PDB entry 6XTY | electron microscopy, 6.77 A resolution (low resolution: residue-level contacts below are approximate; hydrogen-bond / salt-bridge calls are withheld) | chains A and E of the 14 polymer chains in the assembly

== Chain A ==
Protein: DNA replication complex GINS protein PSF1
Organism: Homo sapiens
Reference sequence: Q14691 (PSF1_HUMAN); residue numbers follow UniProt; this construct covers 1-196
Chain sequence (196 residues; each row starts with the number of its first residue):
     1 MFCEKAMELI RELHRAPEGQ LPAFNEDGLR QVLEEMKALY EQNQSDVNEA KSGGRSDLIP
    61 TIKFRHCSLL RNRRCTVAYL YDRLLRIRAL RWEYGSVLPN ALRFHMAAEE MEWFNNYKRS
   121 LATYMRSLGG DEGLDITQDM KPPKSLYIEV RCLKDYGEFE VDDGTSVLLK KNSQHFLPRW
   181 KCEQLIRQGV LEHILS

== Chain E ==
Protein: Cell division control protein 45 homolog
Organism: Homo sapiens
Reference sequence: O75419 (CDC45_HUMAN); numbering as in UniProt (aligned over 1-566)
Chain sequence (566 residues; row label = number of the first residue in the row):
     1 MFVSDFRKEF YEVVQSQRVL LFVASDVDAL CACKILQALF QCDHVQYTLV PVSGWQELET
    61 AFLEHKEQFH YFILINCGAN VDLLDILQPD EDTIFFVCDT HRPVNVVNVY NDTQIKLLIK
   121 QDDDLEVPAY EDIFRDEEED EEHSGNDSDG SEPSEKRTRL EEEIVEQTMR RRQRREWEAR
   181 RRDILFDYEQ YEYHGTSSAM VMFELAWMLS KDLNDMLWWA IVGLTDQWVQ DKITQMKYVT
   241 DVGVLQRHVS RHNHRNEDEE NTLSVDCTRI SFEYDLRLVL YQHWSLHDSL CNTSYTAARF
   301 KLWSVHGQKR LQEFLADMGL PLKQVKQKFQ AMDISLKENL REMIEQSANK FGMKDMRVQT
   361 FSIHFGFKHK FLASDVVFAT MSLMESPEKD GSGTDHFIQA LDSLSRSNLD KLYHGLELAK
   421 KQLRATQQTI ASCLCTNLVI SQGPFLYCSL MEGTPDVMLF SRPASLSLLS KHLLKSFVCS
   481 TKNRRCKLLP LVMAAPLSME HGTVTVVGIP PETDSSDRKN FFGRAFEKAA ESTSSRMLHN
   541 HFDLSVIELK AEDRSKFLDA LISLLS
Disordered / not traced: 136-163
Sequence notes: variant Gln346 (Glu in O75419)
UniProt features mapped onto this chain:
  - modified residue: Tyr130 (Phosphotyrosine), Ser144 (Phosphoserine), Ser148 (Phosphoserine)

== Chain A / chain E interface ==
Residue-residue contacts - 33 pairs, chain A then chain E:
  Leu146(A) with His44(E)
  Tyr147(A) with His44(E); Gln46(E)
  Glu149(A) with Gln37(E); Gln41(E); Tyr47(E)
  Arg151(A) with Ile398(E); Asp402(E)
  Glu158(A) with Gln68(E)
  Thr165(A) with Arg18(E)
  Ser166(A) with Arg18(E); Gln68(E)
  Leu168(A) with Glu64(E)
  Lys170(A) with Glu64(E)
  Asn172(A) with Pro51(E); Thr394(E); Asp395(E)
  Ser173(A) with Leu49(E); Val50(E)
  Gln174(A) with Gln37(E); Thr48(E); Leu49(E); Ile398(E); Leu401(E)
  His175(A) with Tyr47(E); Thr48(E)
  Phe176(A) with Gln41(E); Val45(E); Gln46(E); Tyr47(E)
  Leu177(A) with Gln46(E)
  Pro178(A) with Gln46(E)
  Leu195(A) with Gln41(E)
Other interface residues (no listed pair), chain A (19 interface residues in all): Val167, Lys171
Other interface residues (no listed pair), chain E (21 interface residues in all): Phe40, His65, Phe69

== Summary ==
Chain A and chain E form an interface of 19 and 21 residues respectively.
Chain A is DNA replication complex GINS protein PSF1 and chain E is Cell division control protein 45 homolog,
both from Homo sapiens; the structure, CryoEM structure of human CMG bound to AND-1 (CMGA), was determined by
electron microscopy (same publication as 6XTX).
